PDB entry 1PCJ | X-ray diffraction, 2.00 A resolution | chain X

[Chain X]
Molecule: Phosphomannomutase
Source organism: Pseudomonas aeruginosa
Notes: EC 5.4.2.8
Reference sequence: P26276 (ALGC_PSEAE); residues 1-463 here correspond to UniProt positions 0-462 (UniProt number = residue number - 1)
Sequence (463 residues; row label = number of the first residue in the row):
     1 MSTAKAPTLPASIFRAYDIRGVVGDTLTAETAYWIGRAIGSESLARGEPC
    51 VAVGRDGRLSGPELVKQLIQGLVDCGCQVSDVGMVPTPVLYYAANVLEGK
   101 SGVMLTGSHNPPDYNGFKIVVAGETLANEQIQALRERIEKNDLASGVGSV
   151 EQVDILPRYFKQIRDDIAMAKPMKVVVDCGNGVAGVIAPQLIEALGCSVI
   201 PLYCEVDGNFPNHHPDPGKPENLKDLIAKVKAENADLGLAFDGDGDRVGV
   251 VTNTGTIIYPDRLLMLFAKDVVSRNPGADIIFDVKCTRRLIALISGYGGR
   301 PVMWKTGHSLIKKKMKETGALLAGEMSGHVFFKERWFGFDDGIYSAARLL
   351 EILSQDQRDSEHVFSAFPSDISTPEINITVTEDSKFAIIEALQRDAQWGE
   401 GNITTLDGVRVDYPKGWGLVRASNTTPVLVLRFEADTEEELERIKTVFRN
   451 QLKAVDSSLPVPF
Disordered / not traced: 1-5
Sequence notes: modified residue (108)
Modified / non-standard residues: Ser108 (phosphoserine; SEP)
Bound ions: Zn2+: Ser108, Asp242, Asp244, Asp246
Residues lining bound ligands: 1-O-phosphono-alpha-D-mannopyranose (M1P): Tyr17, Arg20, Ser108, Lys285, Thr306, Gly307, His308, Glu325, Ser327, His329, Arg421, Ser423, Asn424, Thr425, Val430
From the paper describing this entry:
  - binding site for 1-O-phosphono-alpha-D-mannopyranose: Tyr17, Ser108, His308, Glu325, Ser327, His329, Arg421, Ser423, Asn424, Thr425
  - post-translational modification sites: Ser108
  - contacts within the chain: Tyr17-Asn424 (hydrogen bond)
  - conformationally variable residues (domain motion): Phe367
  - catalytic residues: Ser108 (citing earlier work)
  - mutagenesis - E325A: decreased catalytic activity

[Overview]
Bound to chain X: 1-O-phosphono-alpha-D-mannopyranose. The Zn2+ site is built by Ser108, Asp242, Asp244 and
Asp246. The paper reports the catalytic residue Ser108; E325A reduces catalytic activity.
Chain X is Phosphomannomutase (Pseudomonas aeruginosa); the structure, Enzyme-ligand complex of P. aeruginosa
PMM/PGM, was determined by X-ray diffraction (same publication as 1P5D, 1P5G and 1PCM).
